4O9M - chains C and A of the 4 polymer chains in the assembly; structure by X-ray diffraction, 2.29 A resolution.

# Chain C
Molecule: 11-nt DNA strand
Sequence (11 nucleotides; row label = number of the first residue in the row):
     1 GCTGATGCGC C
Metal / ion sites: Na+: DG9 (shared with Thr101(A), Val103(A), Ile106(A) of chain A)

# Chain A
Molecule: DNA polymerase beta
Source organism: Homo sapiens
Notes: EC 2.7.7.7, 4.2.99.-
UniProt: P06746 (DPOLB_HUMAN); residues 1-335 here = UniProt positions 1-335
Chain sequence (335 residues; numbered 1 to 335; the number before each row is that of its first residue):
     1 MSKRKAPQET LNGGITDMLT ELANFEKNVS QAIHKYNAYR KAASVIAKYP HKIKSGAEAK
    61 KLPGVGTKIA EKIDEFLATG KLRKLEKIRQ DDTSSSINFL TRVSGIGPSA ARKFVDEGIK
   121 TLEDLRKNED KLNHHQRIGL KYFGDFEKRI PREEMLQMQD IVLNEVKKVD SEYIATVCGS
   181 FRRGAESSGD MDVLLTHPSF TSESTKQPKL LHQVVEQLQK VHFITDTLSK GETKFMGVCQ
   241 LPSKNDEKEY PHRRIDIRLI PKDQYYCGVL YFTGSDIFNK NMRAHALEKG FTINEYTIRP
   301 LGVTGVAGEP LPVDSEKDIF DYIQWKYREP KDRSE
Not modelled in the structure: 1-6, 205-207
Metal / ion sites: Na+ site 1: Lys60, Leu62, Val65 (shared with 1 residue of chain D); Na+ site 2: Thr101, Val103, Ile106 (shared with DG9(C) of chain C)
Small-molecule neighbours: 2RW ([(2R,3S,4R,5R)-5-(6-amino-9H-purin-9-yl)-3,4-dihydroxytetrahydrofuran-2-yl]methyl [(2R,3S)-3-hydroxytetrahydrofuran-2-yl]methyl dihydrogen diphosphate): Lys35, Lys68, Glu71, Lys72, Lys84
From the paper describing this entry:
  - binding site for 2RW: Lys68
  - mutagenesis - K68A: unchanged catalytic activity on 5'-AMP-dRP
  - mutagenesis - K35A/K68A/K72A: abolished catalytic activity on dRP

# Interface between chain C and chain A
Contacting residue pairs - 18 pairs, chain C then chain A:
  DG7(C) - Ser109(A)  sugar contact
  DC8(C) - Gly105(A)  phosphate contact
  DC8(C) - Gly107(A)  hydrogen bond to the phosphate
  DC8(C) - Pro108(A)  phosphate contact
  DC8(C) - Ser109(A)  hydrogen bond to the phosphate
  DC8(C) - Ala110(A)  hydrogen bond to the phosphate
  DG9(C) - Val103(A)  phosphate contact
  DG9(C) - Ser104(A)  phosphate contact
  DG9(C) - Gly105(A)  hydrogen bond to the phosphate
  DG9(C) - Ile106(A)  phosphate contact
  DG9(C) - Gly107(A)  phosphate contact
  DG9(C) - Lys234(A)  base contact
  DC10(C) - Arg254(A)  salt bridge to the phosphate
  DC10(C) - Asp256(A)  sugar contact
  DC11(C) - Tyr271(A)  hydrogen bond to the base
  DC11(C) - Phe272(A)  phosphate contact
  DC11(C) - Asp276(A)  sugar contact
  DC11(C) - Asn279(A)  base contact
Also at the interface, not in a pair above, chain A (23 interface residues in all): Thr101, His135, Asp190, Met236, Thr273, Gly274, Lys280, Arg283

# In short
5 residues of chain C face 23 of chain A across their interface; the contacts include 5 hydrogen bonds and 1
salt bridge. Among the polar pairs are DC11(C)-Tyr271(A), DC8(C)-Gly107(A) and DC8(C)-Ser109(A). Chain A binds
compound 2RW. The paper reports a binding site for 2RW at Lys68(A); K35A/K68A/K72A of chain A abolish
catalytic activity on dRP.
Here chain C is an 11-nt DNA strand and chain A is DNA polymerase beta (Homo sapiens). Entry 4O9M (Human DNA
polymerase beta complexed with adenylated tetrahydrofuran (abasic site) containing DNA) was determined by
X-ray diffraction.
